Entry 8T75 (X-ray diffraction, 2.65 A resolution); this record covers chains A and B.

== Chain A ==
Name: GTPase KRas
Source organism: Homo sapiens
Notes: EC 3.6.5.2
UniProtKB: P01116 (RASK_HUMAN), isoform P01116-1; residues 1-177 here = UniProt positions 1-177
Sequence (178 residues; numbered 0 to 177; the number before each row is that of its first residue; numbering starts at 0):
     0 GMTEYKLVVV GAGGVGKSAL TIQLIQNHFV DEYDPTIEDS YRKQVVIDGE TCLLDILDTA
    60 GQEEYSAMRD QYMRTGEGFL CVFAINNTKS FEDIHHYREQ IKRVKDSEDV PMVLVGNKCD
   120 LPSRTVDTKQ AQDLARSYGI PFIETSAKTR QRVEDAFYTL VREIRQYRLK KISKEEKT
Unresolved in the structure: 0, 171-177
Differences from the reference sequence: expression tag (0)
Swiss-Prot annotation at these positions:
  - region: Tyr166 to Thr177 (Hypervariable region)
  - motif: Tyr32 to Tyr40 (Effector region)
  - binding site (GTP): Gly10 to Ala18, Val29 to Thr35, Ala59, Gly60, Asn116 to Asp119
  - modified residue: Met1 (N-acetylmethionine), Thr2 (N-acetylthreonine), Lys104 (N6-acetyllysine)
  - glycosylation: Thr35 (Microbial infection: O-linked (Glc) threonine)
  - cross-link: Lys170 (Glycyl lysine isopeptide (Lys-Gly) (interchain with G-Cter in ubiquitin))
  - natural variant: Lys5 (K5E: In NS3; K5N: In GASC), Gly10 (G10GG: In AML), Gly12 (G12A: In colorectal cancer samples; G12C: In lung carcinoma; G12D: In GASC, JMML and SFM; G12R: In lung cancer and bladder cancer; G12S: In GASC and JMML; G12V: In GASC), Gly13 (G13D: In GASC, JMML and OES; G13R: In pylocytic astrocytoma), Val14 (V14I: In NS3), Leu19 (L19F: In OES), Gln22 (Q22E: In CFC2; Q22R: In NS3), Pro34 (P34L: In NS3; P34Q: In NS3; P34R: In CFC2), Ile36 (I36M: In NS3), Thr58 (T58I: In NS3), Ala59 (A59T: In GASC), Gly60 (G60R: In CFC2; G60S: In NS3), 5 further natural variant entries in UniProt
  - mutagenesis: Asp38 (D38A: Decreased interaction with MAPKAP1/SIN1), Tyr40 (Y40A: Decreased interaction with MAPKAP1/SIN1), Gln61 (Q61L: Promotes GTP binding)
Metal / ion sites: Mg2+: Ser17, Thr35 (together with GMP-PNP)
Ligand contacts: GMP-PNP (GNP; phosphoaminophosphonic acid-guanylate ester): Ala11, Gly12, Gly13, Val14, Gly15, Lys16, Ser17, Ala18, Phe28, Val29, Asp30, Glu31, Tyr32, Asp33, Pro34, Thr35, Thr58, Ala59, Gly60, Asn116, Lys117, Asp119, Leu120, Ser145, Ala146, Lys147
Reported in the primary citation:
  - mutagenesis - R151G: unchanged binding to RAF proto-oncogene serine/threonine-protein kinase (chain B)
  - mutagenesis - E153D: increased binding to RAF proto-oncogene serine/threonine-protein kinase (chain B)
  - mutagenesis - R151G (Tm change 5 degC): increased stability

== Chain B ==
Name: RAF proto-oncogene serine/threonine-protein kinase
Source organism: Homo sapiens
Notes: EC 2.7.11.1
UniProtKB: P04049 (RAF1_HUMAN), isoform P04049-1; residue numbers follow UniProt; this construct covers 52-188
Sequence (137 residues; each row starts with the number of its first residue):
    52 SKTSNTIRVF LPNKQRTVVN VRNGMSLHDC LMKALKVRGL QPECCAVFRL LHEHKGKKAR
   112 LDWNTDAASL IGEELQVDFL DHVPLTTHNF ARKTFLKLAF CDICQKFLLN GFRCQTCGYK
   172 FHEHCSTKVP TMCVDWS
Unresolved in the structure: 52-56
Modified residues: Cys95 (S-dimethylarsinoyl-cysteine; CAF)
Swiss-Prot annotation at these positions:
  - zinc finger: Thr138 to Cys184 (Phorbol-ester/DAG-type)
  - binding site (Zn(2+)): His139, Cys152, Cys155, Cys165, Cys168, His173, Cys176, Cys184
Metal / ion sites: Zn2+ site 1: His139, Cys165, Cys168, Cys184; Zn2+ site 2: Cys152, Cys155, His173, Cys176

== Interface between chain A and chain B ==
Contacting residue pairs (50):
  Ile21(A) - Lys84(B)
  Ile21(A) - Val88(B)  hydrophobic
  Leu23(A) - Thr178(B)
  Ile24(A) - Val88(B)
  Gln25(A) - Val88(B)  hydrogen bond (side chain-backbone)
  Gln25(A) - Gly90(B)
  Asn26(A) - Thr178(B)
  Asn26(A) - Lys179(B)
  Glu31(A) - Lys84(B)
  Asp33(A) - Lys84(B)
  Ile36(A) - Thr57(B)
  Ile36(A) - Val69(B)  hydrophobic
  Ile36(A) - Asn71(B)
  Glu37(A) - Arg59(B)  salt bridge
  Glu37(A) - Arg67(B)  salt bridge
  Glu37(A) - Thr68(B)
  Glu37(A) - Val69(B)  hydrogen bond (backbone-backbone)
  Asp38(A) - Arg67(B)
  Asp38(A) - Thr68(B)  hydrogen bond
  Asp38(A) - Arg89(B)  salt bridge
  Ser39(A) - Gln66(B)
  Ser39(A) - Arg67(B)  hydrogen bond (backbone-backbone)
  Ser39(A) - Arg89(B)  hydrogen bond (backbone-side chain)
  Tyr40(A) - Gln66(B)
  Tyr40(A) - Val88(B)  hydrophobic
  Tyr40(A) - Arg89(B)
  Arg41(A) - Asn64(B)  hydrogen bond (side chain-backbone)
  Arg41(A) - Lys65(B)
  Arg41(A) - Gln66(B)  hydrogen bond (backbone-side chain)
  Lys42(A) - Thr178(B)
  Lys42(A) - Val180(B)  hydrogen bond (side chain-backbone)
  Lys42(A) - Thr182(B)  hydrogen bond
  Gln43(A) - Thr138(B)
  Gln43(A) - His139(B)
  Gln43(A) - Phe141(B)
  Val44(A) - Thr178(B)
  Val45(A) - Phe163(B)  hydrophobic
  Val45(A) - Glu174(B)
  Val45(A) - Ser177(B)  hydrogen bond (backbone-side chain)
  Ile46(A) - Glu174(B)
  Asp47(A) - Glu174(B)  hydrogen bond (backbone-side chain)
  Gly48(A) - Phe163(B)
  Thr50(A) - Phe141(B)
  Met67(A) - Arg59(B)
  Arg149(A) - Thr178(B)  hydrogen bond
  Glu153(A) - His175(B)
  Glu153(A) - Thr178(B)  hydrogen bond
  Glu153(A) - Lys179(B)  salt bridge
  Tyr157(A) - Ser177(B)
  Tyr157(A) - Thr178(B)
Also at the interface, not in a pair above, chain A (28 interface residues in all): Val29, Glu49, Leu56
Also at the interface, not in a pair above, chain B (28 interface residues in all): Val70, Lys87, Arg143, Phe172
Interface features reported in the paper:
  - interface residues, chain A: Glu153(A)

== Summary ==
Chain A and chain B each contribute 28 residues to their interface, with 13 hydrogen bonds and 4 salt bridges.
Polar contacts include Glu37(A)-Arg59(B), Glu37(A)-Arg67(B) and Asp38(A)-Arg89(B). Ligands of chain A:
GMP-PNP. From the paper: E153D of chain A increases binding to RAF proto-oncogene serine/threonine-protein
kinase (chain B); the interface residue Glu153(A).
Chain A is GTPase KRas and chain B is RAF proto-oncogene serine/threonine-protein kinase, both from Homo
sapiens; the structure, Crystal Structure of KRAS4a (GMPPNP) in complex with RAF1 (RBD-CRD), was determined by
X-ray diffraction (same publication as 8T71, 8T72, 8T73 and 8T74).
